6P71 - chains C and D of the 9 polymer chains in the assembly; structure by X-ray diffraction, 2.92 A resolution.

[Chain C]
Molecule: DNA-directed RNA polymerase subunit beta
From: Thermus thermophilus
Notes: EC 2.7.7.6
Reference sequence: Q8RQE9 (RPOB_THET8); residues 1-1119 here = UniProt positions 1-1119
Amino-acid sequence (1119 residues; each row starts with the number of its first residue):
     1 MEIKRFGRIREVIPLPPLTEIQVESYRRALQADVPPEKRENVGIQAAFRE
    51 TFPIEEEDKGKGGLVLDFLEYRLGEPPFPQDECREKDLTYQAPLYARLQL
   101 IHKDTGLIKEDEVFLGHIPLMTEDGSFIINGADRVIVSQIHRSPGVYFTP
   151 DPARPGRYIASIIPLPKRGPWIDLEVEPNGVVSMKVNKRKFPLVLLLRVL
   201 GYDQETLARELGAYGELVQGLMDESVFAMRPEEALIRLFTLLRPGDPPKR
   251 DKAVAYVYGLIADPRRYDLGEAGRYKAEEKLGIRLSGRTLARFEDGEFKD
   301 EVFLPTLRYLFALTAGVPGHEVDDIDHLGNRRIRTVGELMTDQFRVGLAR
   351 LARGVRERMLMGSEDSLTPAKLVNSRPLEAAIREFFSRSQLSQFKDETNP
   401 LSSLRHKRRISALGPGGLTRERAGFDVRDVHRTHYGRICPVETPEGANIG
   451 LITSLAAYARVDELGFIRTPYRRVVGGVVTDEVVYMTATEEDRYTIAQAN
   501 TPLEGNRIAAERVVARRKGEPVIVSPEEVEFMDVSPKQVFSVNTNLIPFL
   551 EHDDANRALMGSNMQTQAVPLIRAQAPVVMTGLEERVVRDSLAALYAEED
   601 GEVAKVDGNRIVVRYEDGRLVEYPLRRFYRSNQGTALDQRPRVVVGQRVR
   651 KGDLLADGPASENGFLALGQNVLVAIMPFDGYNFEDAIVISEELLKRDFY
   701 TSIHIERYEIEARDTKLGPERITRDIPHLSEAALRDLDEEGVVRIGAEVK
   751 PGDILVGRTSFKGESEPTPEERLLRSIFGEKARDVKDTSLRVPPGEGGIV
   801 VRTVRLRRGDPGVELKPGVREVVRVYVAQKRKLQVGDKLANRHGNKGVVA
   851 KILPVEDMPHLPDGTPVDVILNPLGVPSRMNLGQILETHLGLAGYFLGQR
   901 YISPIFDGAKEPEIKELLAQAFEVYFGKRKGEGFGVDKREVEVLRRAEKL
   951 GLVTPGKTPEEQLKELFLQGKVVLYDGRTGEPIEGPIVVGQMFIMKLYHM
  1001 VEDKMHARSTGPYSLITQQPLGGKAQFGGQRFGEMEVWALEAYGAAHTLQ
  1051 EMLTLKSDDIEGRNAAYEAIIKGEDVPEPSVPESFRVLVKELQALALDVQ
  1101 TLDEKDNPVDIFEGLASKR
Disordered / not traced: 57-63, 1119

[Chain D]
Molecule: DNA-directed RNA polymerase subunit beta'
From: Thermus thermophilus
Notes: EC 2.7.7.6
Reference sequence: Q8RQE8 (RPOC_THET8); numbering as in UniProt (aligned over 1-1524)
Amino-acid sequence (1524 residues; numbered 1 to 1524; the number before each row is that of its first residue):
     1 MKKEVRKVRIALASPEKIRSWSYGEVEKPETINYRTLKPERDGLFDERIF
    51 GPIKDYECACGKYKRQRFEGKVCERCGVEVTKSIVRRYRMGHIELATPAA
   101 HIWFVKDVPSKIGTLLDLSATELEQVLYFSKYIVLDPKGAILNGVPVEKR
   151 QLLTDEEYRELRYGKQETYPLPPGVDALVKDGEEVVKGQELAPGVVSRLD
   201 GVALYRFPRRVRVEYVKKERAGLRLPLAAWVEKEAYKPGEILAELPEPYL
   251 FRAEEEGVVELKELEEGAFLVLRREDEPVATYFLPVGMTPLVVHGEIVEK
   301 GQPLAEAKGLLRMPRQVRAAQVEAEEEGETVYLTLFLEWTEPKDYRVQPH
   351 MNVVVPEGARVEAGDKIVAAIDPEEEVIAEAEGVVHLHEPASILVVKARV
   401 YPFEDDVEVSTGDRVAPGDVLADGGKVKSDVYGRVEVDLVRNVVRVVESY
   451 DIDARMGAEAIQQLLKELDLEALEKELLEEMKHPSRARRAKARKRLEVVR
   501 AFLDSGNRPEWMILEAVPVLPPDLRPMVQVDGGRFATSDLNDLYRRLINR
   551 NNRLKKLLAQGAPEIIIRNEKRMLQEAVDALLDNGRRGAPVTNPGSDRPL
   601 RSLTDILSGKQGRFRQNLLGKRVDYSGRSVIVVGPQLKLHQCGLPKRMAL
   651 ELFKPFLLKKMEEKGIAPNVKAARRMLERQRDIKDEVWDALEEVIHGKVV
   701 LLNRAPTLHRLGIQAFQPVLVEGQSIQLHPLVCEAFNADFDGDQMAVHVP
   751 LSSFAQAEARIQMLSAHNLLSPASGEPLAKPSRDIILGLYYITQVRKEKK
   801 GAGLEFATPEEALAAHERGEVALNAPIKVAGRETSVGRLKYVFANPDEAL
   851 LAVAHGIVDLQDVVTVRYMGKRLETSPGRILFARIVAEAVEDEKVAWELI
   901 QLDVPQEKNSLKDLVYQAFLRLGMEKTARLLDALKYYGFTFSTTSGITIG
   951 IDDAVIPEEKKQYLEEADRKLLQIEQAYEMGFLTDRERYDQILQLWTETT
  1001 EKVTQAVFKNFEENYPFNPLYVMAQSGARGNPQQIRQLCGLRGLMQKPSG
  1051 ETFEVPVRSSFREGLTVLEYFISSHGARKGGADTALRTADSGYLTRKLVD
  1101 VTHEIVVREADCGTTNYISVPLFQPDEVTRSLRLRKRADIEAGLYGRVLA
  1151 REVEVLGVRLEEGRYLSMDDVHLLIKAAEAGEIQEVPVRSPLTCQTRYGV
  1201 CQKCYGYDLSMARPVSIGEAVGIVAAQSIGEPGTQLTMRTFHTGGVAGAA
  1251 DITQGLPRVIELFEARRPKAKAVISEIDGVVRIEETEEKLSVFVESEGFS
  1301 KEYKLPKEARLLVKDGDYVEAGQPLTRGAIDPHQLLEAKGPEAVERYLVE
  1351 EIQKVYRAQGVKLHDKHIEIVVRQMMKYVEVTDPGDSRLLEGQVLEKWDV
  1401 EALNERLIAEGKTPVAWKPLLMGVTKSALSTKSWLSAASFQNTTHVLTEA
  1451 AIAGKKDELIGLKENVILGRLIPAGTGSDFVRFTQVVDQKTLKAIEEARK
  1501 EAVEAKERPAARRGVKREQPGKQA
Disordered / not traced: 1-2, 1503-1524
Metal / ion sites: Zn2+ site 1: C58, C60, C73, C76; Mg2+ site 1: D739, D741, D743 (shared with 1 residue of chain I); Mg2+ site 2: D739 (together with UTP); Zn2+ site 2: C1112, C1194, C1201, C1204
Small-molecule neighbours: UTP (uridine 5'-triphosphate): R704, P706, N737, D739, D741, R783, R1029, Q1235, M1238, R1239, H1242

[Interface between chain C and chain D]
Pairs across the interface (385; chain C residue first):
  F425(C) - K1079(D)
  F425(C) - L1086(D)  hydrophobic
  R428(C) - R1078(D)  hydrogen bond (backbone-side chain)
  R428(C) - L1086(D)
  D429(C) - P1048(D)
  D429(C) - R1078(D)
  V430(C) - P1048(D)
  V430(C) - H1075(D)  hydrogen bond (backbone-side chain)
  V430(C) - R1078(D)
  H431(C) - F1071(D)
  R432(C) - F1071(D)
  Y435(C) - V1067(D)
  Y435(C) - F1071(D)  hydrophobic
  P440(C) - F1071(D)  hydrophobic
  P440(C) - S1074(D)
  P440(C) - R1078(D)  hydrogen bond (backbone-side chain)
  T443(C) - R1078(D)
  G446(C) - A1085(D)
  I449(C) - R1078(D)
  I449(C) - G1081(D)
  I449(C) - A1082(D)
  G450(C) - R1078(D)
  Q498(C) - V1067(D)
  Q498(C) - L1068(D)
  E520(C) - K1047(D)  salt bridge
  P521(C) - L1068(D)  hydrophobic
  V539(C) - V1067(D)  hydrophobic
  V539(C) - F1071(D)  hydrophobic
  F540(C) - Y1070(D)  hydrophobic
  L550(C) - Y1070(D)
  E551(C) - G1064(D)
  E551(C) - L1065(D)  hydrogen bond (backbone-backbone)
  H552(C) - F1061(D)  hydrogen bond (side chain-backbone)
  H552(C) - R1062(D)  hydrogen bond (side chain-backbone)
  H552(C) - E1063(D)
  H552(C) - G1064(D)  hydrogen bond (side chain-backbone)
  D553(C) - Y1070(D)  hydrogen bond (backbone-side chain)
  D554(C) - R1042(D)  salt bridge
  D554(C) - F1061(D)
  D554(C) - Y1070(D)
  D554(C) - G1244(D)
  A555(C) - Y1070(D)
  N556(C) - A1077(D)
  N556(C) - G1244(D)
  A558(C) - Y1070(D)
  I676(C) - I947(D)
  I676(C) - T948(D)  hydrogen bond (backbone-side chain)
  M677(C) - T943(D)
  M677(C) - I947(D)
  P678(C) - D784(D)
  P678(C) - S942(D)
  P678(C) - T943(D)
  P678(C) - I947(D)
  F679(C) - T943(D)
  D680(C) - P635(D)
  D680(C) - F939(D)
  D680(C) - T943(D)  hydrogen bond (backbone-side chain)
  G681(C) - V633(D)
  G681(C) - P635(D)
  G681(C) - F939(D)
  Y682(C) - V633(D)
  Y682(C) - P635(D)
  F684(C) - V633(D)  hydrophobic
  F684(C) - P730(D)
  F684(C) - F740(D)
  F684(C) - S782(D)
  F684(C) - R783(D)
  F684(C) - D784(D)
  F684(C) - F939(D)  hydrophobic
  E685(C) - D739(D)
  E685(C) - F740(D)  hydrogen bond (backbone-backbone)
  E685(C) - R783(D)  salt bridge
  E685(C) - R1029(D)  salt bridge
  D686(C) - D739(D)
  A687(C) - V633(D)  hydrophobic
  A687(C) - F740(D)
  R713(C) - Q529(D)
  R713(C) - G532(D)  hydrogen bond (side chain-backbone)
  R713(C) - G533(D)
  K716(C) - R35(D)
  K716(C) - L37(D)
  E748(C) - R681(D)
  K750(C) - Q680(D)
  K750(C) - R681(D)
  P751(C) - E678(D)
  P751(C) - R679(D)
  P751(C) - Q680(D)  hydrogen bond (backbone-backbone)
  D753(C) - R679(D)  salt bridge
  D753(C) - R681(D)  salt bridge
  E764(C) - K38(D)  salt bridge
  S765(C) - K54(D)
  P769(C) - R65(D)
  E770(C) - R65(D)  salt bridge
  Q834(C) - Q724(D)  hydrogen bond
  V835(C) - S725(D)  hydrogen bond (backbone-side chain)
  G836(C) - V630(D)
  G836(C) - S725(D)
  K838(C) - D741(D)
  K846(C) - D741(D)
  G847(C) - F740(D)
  V848(C) - V630(D)  hydrophobic
  V848(C) - I631(D)
  V848(C) - V632(D)  hydrophobic
  V848(C) - F740(D)  hydrogen bond (backbone-backbone)
  V849(C) - V632(D)
  A850(C) - V632(D)  hydrophobic
  A850(C) - V633(D)  hydrophobic
  N872(C) - D784(D)  hydrogen bond
  P873(C) - I947(D)
  P873(C) - I949(D)
  L874(C) - R783(D)
  L874(C) - D784(D)
  L874(C) - M1023(D)  hydrophobic
  L874(C) - R1029(D)  hydrogen bond (backbone-side chain)
  P877(C) - I949(D)
  P877(C) - L1020(D)  hydrophobic
  P877(C) - M1023(D)  hydrophobic
  S878(C) - R1029(D)  hydrogen bond
  S878(C) - Q1034(D)
  R879(C) - R1029(D)
  M880(C) - Q1037(D)
  M880(C) - L1038(D)  hydrophobic
  M880(C) - F1061(D)  hydrophobic
  M880(C) - T1243(D)
  M880(C) - G1244(D)
  L882(C) - L1038(D)  hydrophobic
  I885(C) - I949(D)
  I885(C) - G950(D)
  I885(C) - I951(D)
  L886(C) - I951(D)  hydrophobic
  H889(C) - G950(D)
  H889(C) - I951(D)  hydrogen bond (side chain-backbone)
  F906(C) - L1065(D)
  F906(C) - T1066(D)
  F906(C) - V1067(D)
  F906(C) - Y1070(D)  hydrophobic
  E911(C) - I951(D)
  E911(C) - R1062(D)  salt bridge
  K915(C) - D952(D)  salt bridge
  R945(C) - D859(D)  salt bridge
  R946(C) - Y791(D)  hydrogen bond
  R946(C) - R796(D)
  R946(C) - D859(D)  salt bridge
  R946(C) - Q861(D)
  K949(C) - R796(D)
  K949(C) - E798(D)  salt bridge
  L950(C) - Y1015(D)
  L950(C) - F1017(D)  hydrophobic
  Q969(C) - D952(D)
  K971(C) - D953(D)  salt bridge
  I983(C) - T943(D)
  I983(C) - T944(D)
  I983(C) - G946(D)
  E984(C) - Y791(D)  hydrogen bond
  E984(C) - T944(D)  hydrogen bond (backbone-backbone)
  G985(C) - G946(D)
  P986(C) - G946(D)
  P986(C) - T948(D)
  I987(C) - G946(D)
  V988(C) - T948(D)  hydrogen bond (backbone-side chain)
  V988(C) - I949(D)
  V988(C) - G950(D)
  V1001(C) - S629(D)
  V1001(C) - V630(D)  hydrophobic
  V1001(C) - Q724(D)
  V1001(C) - S725(D)
  E1002(C) - Q724(D)
  K1004(C) - R628(D)
  K1004(C) - Q744(D)
  M1005(C) - R628(D)
  M1005(C) - S629(D)
  M1005(C) - M648(D)  hydrophobic
  M1005(C) - Q724(D)
  H1006(C) - G627(D)
  H1006(C) - R628(D)  hydrogen bond (backbone-backbone)
  H1006(C) - M648(D)
  A1007(C) - S626(D)
  A1007(C) - G627(D)
  A1007(C) - M648(D)
  A1007(C) - E651(D)
  A1007(C) - L652(D)  hydrophobic
  R1008(C) - D624(D)  salt bridge
  R1008(C) - Y625(D)  hydrogen bond (backbone-backbone)
  R1008(C) - S626(D)  hydrogen bond (backbone-backbone)
  R1008(C) - E651(D)
  R1008(C) - L652(D)
  S1009(C) - D624(D)
  S1009(C) - Y625(D)  hydrogen bond (backbone-backbone)
  S1009(C) - E651(D)  hydrogen bond
  S1009(C) - K654(D)
  T1010(C) - D624(D)
  Y1013(C) - D624(D)  hydrogen bond
  L1015(C) - R87(D)  hydrogen bond (backbone-side chain)
  L1015(C) - V528(D)  hydrophobic
  I1016(C) - R87(D)  hydrogen bond (backbone-side chain)
  I1016(C) - L524(D)
  I1016(C) - R613(D)
  T1017(C) - R613(D)
  T1017(C) - N617(D)
  Q1018(C) - R87(D)
  Q1019(C) - N617(D)  hydrogen bond (side chain-backbone)
  Q1019(C) - K621(D)
  P1020(C) - R622(D)
  P1020(C) - D624(D)
  L1021(C) - R622(D)
  G1022(C) - R622(D)
  F1027(C) - E651(D)
  G1029(C) - R622(D)  hydrogen bond (backbone-side chain)
  G1029(C) - V623(D)
  G1029(C) - S626(D)
  Q1030(C) - K621(D)
  Q1030(C) - R622(D)
  Q1030(C) - V623(D)  hydrogen bond (backbone-backbone)
  Q1030(C) - S626(D)  hydrogen bond (backbone-side chain)
  Q1030(C) - G627(D)
  Q1030(C) - R628(D)  hydrogen bond
  R1031(C) - R615(D)  hydrogen bond (side chain-backbone)
  R1031(C) - Q616(D)  hydrogen bond (side chain-backbone)
  R1031(C) - G620(D)
  R1031(C) - K621(D)
  R1031(C) - R622(D)
  F1032(C) - G620(D)
  F1032(C) - K621(D)  hydrogen bond (backbone-backbone)
  F1032(C) - I713(D)  hydrophobic
  F1032(C) - H748(D)
  E1034(C) - R615(D)  salt bridge
  E1034(C) - L619(D)
  E1034(C) - R1096(D)  salt bridge
  M1035(C) - T707(D)
  E1036(C) - N703(D)
  E1036(C) - T707(D)  hydrogen bond
  V1037(C) - L619(D)
  W1038(C) - R1096(D)
  W1038(C) - V1099(D)
  W1038(C) - I1223(D)
  W1038(C) - Q1227(D)
  A1039(C) - T707(D)
  A1039(C) - I713(D)  hydrophobic
  A1039(C) - Q1227(D)
  L1040(C) - M763(D)  hydrophobic
  E1041(C) - A1220(D)
  E1041(C) - I1223(D)
  E1041(C) - L1462(D)
  E1041(C) - V1466(D)
  A1042(C) - R710(D)  hydrogen bond (backbone-side chain)
  A1042(C) - I1223(D)  hydrophobic
  A1042(C) - V1224(D)  hydrophobic
  A1042(C) - Q1227(D)
  Y1043(C) - R710(D)  hydrogen bond (side chain-backbone)
  Y1043(C) - L711(D)
  Y1043(C) - I713(D)  hydrogen bond (side chain-backbone)
  Y1043(C) - Q714(D)
  Y1043(C) - Q762(D)  hydrogen bond (backbone-side chain)
  Y1043(C) - M763(D)  hydrophobic
  Y1043(C) - N768(D)
  G1044(C) - Q762(D)  hydrogen bond (backbone-side chain)
  G1044(C) - G1475(D)
  G1044(C) - T1476(D)  hydrogen bond (backbone-backbone)
  A1045(C) - E758(D)
  A1045(C) - Q762(D)
  A1045(C) - M763(D)  hydrophobic
  A1046(C) - E758(D)  hydrogen bond (backbone-side chain)
  A1046(C) - L1471(D)
  A1046(C) - I1472(D)  hydrophobic
  A1046(C) - A1474(D)
  A1046(C) - T1476(D)  hydrogen bond (backbone-side chain)
  A1046(C) - G1477(D)
  H1047(C) - F754(D)
  H1047(C) - E758(D)  salt bridge
  H1047(C) - L1471(D)
  H1047(C) - T1476(D)  hydrogen bond
  T1048(C) - A755(D)
  T1048(C) - E758(D)  hydrogen bond (backbone-side chain)
  L1049(C) - I1472(D)  hydrophobic
  Q1050(C) - G1469(D)  hydrogen bond (side chain-backbone)
  Q1050(C) - R1470(D)
  Q1050(C) - L1471(D)
  E1051(C) - P750(D)
  E1051(C) - L751(D)  hydrogen bond (side chain-backbone)
  E1051(C) - S752(D)  hydrogen bond (side chain-backbone)
  E1051(C) - A755(D)
  M1052(C) - K621(D)
  M1052(C) - V623(D)
  M1052(C) - H748(D)
  L1053(C) - K621(D)
  L1053(C) - V1466(D)  hydrophobic
  T1054(C) - G1469(D)
  K1056(C) - V623(D)
  K1056(C) - D624(D)  hydrogen bond (backbone-backbone)
  K1056(C) - Y625(D)
  K1056(C) - V749(D)  hydrogen bond (side chain-backbone)
  K1056(C) - P750(D)
  K1056(C) - L751(D)
  S1057(C) - K621(D)
  S1057(C) - R622(D)  hydrogen bond (side chain-backbone)
  D1058(C) - K621(D)  salt bridge
  Y1067(C) - P655(D)  hydrophobic
  Y1067(C) - L658(D)
  Y1067(C) - R674(D)  hydrogen bond
  I1070(C) - P655(D)  hydrophobic
  I1070(C) - F656(D)
  I1070(C) - K659(D)
  I1071(C) - P655(D)
  I1071(C) - K659(D)
  I1071(C) - V670(D)
  D1075(C) - S752(D)
  D1075(C) - S753(D)  hydrogen bond
  V1076(C) - S752(D)
  P1082(C) - L1468(D)
  P1082(C) - G1469(D)
  E1083(C) - R87(D)  salt bridge
  E1083(C) - Y88(D)  hydrogen bond
  S1084(C) - N617(D)
  S1084(C) - L618(D)
  F1085(C) - L1468(D)  hydrophobic
  R1086(C) - Y88(D)  hydrogen bond
  V1087(C) - R87(D)
  V1087(C) - L524(D)  hydrophobic
  V1087(C) - R613(D)
  L1088(C) - L607(D)  hydrophobic
  L1088(C) - F614(D)  hydrophobic
  L1088(C) - L618(D)  hydrophobic
  K1090(C) - R87(D)
  K1090(C) - Y88(D)  hydrogen bond (side chain-backbone)
  K1090(C) - L520(D)
  K1090(C) - L524(D)
  E1091(C) - L520(D)
  E1091(C) - I606(D)
  E1091(C) - R613(D)  salt bridge
  L1092(C) - L607(D)  hydrophobic
  L1092(C) - L1447(D)  hydrophobic
  Q1093(C) - W21(D)
  Q1093(C) - M90(D)
  Q1093(C) - P518(D)
  A1094(C) - M90(D)
  A1094(C) - P518(D)  hydrophobic
  A1094(C) - L520(D)  hydrophobic
  A1094(C) - L582(D)
  A1094(C) - L603(D)
  L1095(C) - H101(D)  hydrogen bond (backbone-side chain)
  L1095(C) - W103(D)  hydrophobic
  L1095(C) - L582(D)  hydrophobic
  L1095(C) - L603(D)  hydrophobic
  A1096(C) - A13(D)  hydrogen bond (backbone-backbone)
  A1096(C) - I18(D)  hydrophobic
  A1096(C) - L514(D)  hydrophobic
  L1097(C) - A11(D)
  L1097(C) - W21(D)
  L1097(C) - W103(D)  hydrophobic
  L1097(C) - A1451(D)  hydrophobic
  D1098(C) - R9(D)
  D1098(C) - I10(D)
  D1098(C) - A11(D)  hydrogen bond (backbone-backbone)
  D1098(C) - K17(D)  salt bridge
  D1098(C) - W21(D)
  V1099(C) - V8(D)  hydrophobic
  V1099(C) - R9(D)
  V1099(C) - I10(D)  hydrophobic
  Q1100(C) - V8(D)
  Q1100(C) - R9(D)  hydrogen bond (backbone-backbone)
  T1101(C) - V5(D)
  T1101(C) - K7(D)
  L1102(C) - V5(D)
  L1102(C) - R6(D)  hydrogen bond (backbone-backbone)
  L1102(C) - K7(D)  hydrogen bond (backbone-backbone)
  L1102(C) - R9(D)
  D1103(C) - K3(D)
  D1103(C) - E4(D)
  E1104(C) - K3(D)  salt bridge
  E1104(C) - R6(D)
  D1106(C) - K7(D)  salt bridge
  D1106(C) - K1456(D)  salt bridge
  V1109(C) - V5(D)  hydrophobic
  F1112(C) - Y88(D)  hydrophobic
  L1115(C) - Y23(D)
  L1115(C) - I84(D)  hydrophobic
  L1115(C) - V85(D)  hydrophobic
  L1115(C) - R89(D)  hydrogen bond (backbone-side chain)
  A1116(C) - Y23(D)
  A1116(C) - Y88(D)  hydrophobic
  S1117(C) - Y23(D)  hydrogen bond (backbone-side chain)
  K1118(C) - R19(D)  hydrogen bond (side chain-backbone)
  K1118(C) - S20(D)  hydrogen bond (side chain-backbone)
  K1118(C) - S22(D)  hydrogen bond (side chain-backbone)
  K1118(C) - Y23(D)
Interface residues without a listed pair, chain C (185 interface residues in all): A423, H434, C439, V441, A447, T453, V514, R516, P536, N683, A732, A733, G752, V876, G951, L968, R978, G1033, L1055, K1072, G1073, K1105, I1111
Interface residues without a listed pair, chain D (205 interface residues in all): L12, K82, F104, P521, D523, P526, D531, Y544, T604, Q636, P645, R647, L701, L708, C733, G742, A746, L787, L860, T940, S945, A1028, G1030, I1035, V1055, T1095, F1241, H1242, W1434, I1467

[Overview]
The interface between chain C and chain D involves 185 residues on one side and 205 on the other; the contacts
include 73 hydrogen bonds and 25 salt bridges. Among the polar pairs are E520(C)-K1047(D), D554(C)-R1042(D)
and E685(C)-R783(D). Chain D binds UTP.
Here chain C is DNA-directed RNA polymerase subunit beta and chain D is DNA-directed RNA polymerase subunit
beta', both from Thermus thermophilus. Entry 6P71 (X-ray crystal structure of a bacterial reiterative
transcription complex of pyrBI promoter) was determined by X-ray diffraction (same publication as 6OVR, 6OVY,
6OW3, 6OY5, 6OY6, 6OY7 and 6P70).
